7WLR - chains A and J of the 10 polymer chains in the assembly; structure by electron microscopy, 3.54 A resolution.

# Chain A
Name: Histone H3
Organism: Komagataella pastoris
UniProt: A0A1B2JB78 (A0A1B2JB78_PICPA); residues 38-136 here correspond to UniProt positions 39-137 (UniProt number = residue number + 1)
Amino-acid sequence (99 residues; numbered 38 to 136; the number before each row is that of its first residue):
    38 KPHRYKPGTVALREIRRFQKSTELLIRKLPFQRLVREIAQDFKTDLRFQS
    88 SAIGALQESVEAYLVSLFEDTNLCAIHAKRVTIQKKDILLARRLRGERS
Disordered / not traced: 38-39, 136

# Chain J
Molecule: 145-nt DNA strand
Sequence (145 nucleotides; each row starts with the number of its first residue):
     1 ATCGATGTATATATCTGACACGTGCCTGGAGACTAGGGAGTAATCCCCTT
    51 GGCGGTTAAAACGCGGGGGACAGCGCGTACGTGCGTTTAAGCGGTGCTAG
   101 AGCTGTCTACGACCAATTGAGCGGCCTCGGCACCGGGATTCTGAT

# How chain A and chain J interact
Pairs across the interface (19):
  Arg41(A) with DT82(J), hydrogen bond to the base; DG83(J), hydrogen bond to the sugar
  Tyr42(A) with DT6(J), sugar contact; DG83(J), phosphate contact
  Pro44(A) with DG81(J), phosphate contact; DT82(J), phosphate contact
  Val47(A) with DT82(J), phosphate contact
  Ala48(A) with DT82(J), phosphate contact
  Arg50(A) with DG7(J), sugar contact; DT8(J), phosphate contact
  Lys57(A) with DA9(J), salt bridge to the phosphate
  Arg64(A) with DA90(J), hydrogen bond to the phosphate; DG91(J), phosphate contact
  Lys65(A) with DG91(J), hydrogen bond to the phosphate
  Leu66(A) with DA90(J), sugar contact; DG91(J), hydrogen bond to the phosphate
  Pro67(A) with DA90(J), phosphate contact
  Arg70(A) with DA90(J), salt bridge to the phosphate
  Arg84(A) with DA99(J), sugar contact
Also at the interface, not in a pair above, chain A (15 interface residues in all): His40, Lys43
Also at the interface, not in a pair above, chain J (12 interface residues in all): DG4, DG100

# Overview
15 residues of chain A and 12 residues of chain J are in contact; the contacts include 5 hydrogen bonds and 2
salt bridges. Among the polar pairs are Arg41(A)-DT82(J), Arg41(A)-DG83(J) and Arg64(A)-DA90(J).
Here chain A is Histone H3 (Komagataella pastoris) and chain J is a 145-nt DNA strand. Entry 7WLR (Cryo-EM
structure of the nucleosome containing Komagataella pastoris histones) was determined by electron microscopy.
